9IV7 - chains B and F of the 8 polymer chains in the assembly; structure by X-ray diffraction, 2.50 A resolution.

Chain B (and F):
Protein: Carboxysome shell protein CcmK1
Source organism: Synechocystis sp. PCC 6803 substr. Kazusa
Notes: chain F of this document is another copy of the same molecule, construct and numbering; everything in this record applies to it too
UniProtKB: P72760 (CCMK1_SYNY3); residue numbers follow UniProt; this construct covers 1-111
Sequence (111 residues; row label = number of the first residue in the row):
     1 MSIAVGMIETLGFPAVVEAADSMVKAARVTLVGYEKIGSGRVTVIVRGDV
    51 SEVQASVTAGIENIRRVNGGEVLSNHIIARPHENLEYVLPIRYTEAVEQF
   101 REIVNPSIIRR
Not modelled in the structure: 1 (chain F: 1, 94-111)
Curated features (UniProtKB/Swiss-Prot):
  - mutagenesis: Arg92 to Arg111 (Alters hexamer layer packing)

Interface between chain B and chain F:
Contacting residue pairs (28; chain B residue first):
  Met7(B) with Pro14(F), hydrophobic
  Glu9(B) with Gly12(F); Phe13(F), hydrogen bond (side chain-backbone); Pro14(F)
  Glu35(B) with Phe13(F)
  Lys36(B) with Lys36(F)
  Ile37(B) with Phe13(F); Lys36(F); Val42(F), hydrophobic
  Ser39(B) with Ser39(F), hydrogen bond (side chain-backbone); Gly40(F), hydrogen bond (side chain-backbone)
  Arg41(B) with Leu11(F); Gly12(F); Gly40(F)
  Thr43(B) with Phe13(F); Pro14(F)
  Leu73(B) with Gly69(F)
  Ser74(B) with Pro14(F); Asn68(F); Gly69(F)
  Asn75(B) with Asn68(F), hydrogen bond
  His76(B) with Glu18(F), salt bridge; Arg66(F); Val67(F)
  Ile78(B) with Val17(F), hydrophobic; Glu18(F); Asp21(F)
  Ala79(B) with Lys25(F), hydrogen bond (backbone-side chain)
Other interface residues (no listed pair), chain B (15 interface residues in all): Ile45
Other interface residues (no listed pair), chain F (18 interface residues in all): Gly38, Gly70

In short:
15 residues of chain B face 18 of chain F across their interface; the contacts include 5 hydrogen bonds and 1
salt bridge. Among the polar pairs are His76(B)-Glu18(F), Glu9(B)-Phe13(F) and Ser39(B)-Ser39(F).
Both chains are Carboxysome shell protein CcmK1 (Synechocystis sp. PCC 6803 substr. Kazusa). Entry 9IV7
(Crystal structure of CcmS-CcmK1-CcmK2 complex from Synechocystis sp. PCC 6803) was determined by X-ray
diffraction, deposited together with 9IUR and 9IV3.
